Entry 7A3U (X-ray diffraction, 3.00 A resolution); this record covers chains A and H of the 3 polymer chains in the assembly.

[Chain A]
Protein: Envelope protein
Source organism: Zika virus
Notes: EC 3.4.21.91, 3.6.1.15, 3.6.4.13
UniProt: A0A1U9YHM2 (A0A1U9YHM2_ZIKV); residues 1-409 here correspond to UniProt positions 291-699 (UniProt number = residue number + 290)
Amino-acid sequence (414 residues; row label = number of the first residue in the row):
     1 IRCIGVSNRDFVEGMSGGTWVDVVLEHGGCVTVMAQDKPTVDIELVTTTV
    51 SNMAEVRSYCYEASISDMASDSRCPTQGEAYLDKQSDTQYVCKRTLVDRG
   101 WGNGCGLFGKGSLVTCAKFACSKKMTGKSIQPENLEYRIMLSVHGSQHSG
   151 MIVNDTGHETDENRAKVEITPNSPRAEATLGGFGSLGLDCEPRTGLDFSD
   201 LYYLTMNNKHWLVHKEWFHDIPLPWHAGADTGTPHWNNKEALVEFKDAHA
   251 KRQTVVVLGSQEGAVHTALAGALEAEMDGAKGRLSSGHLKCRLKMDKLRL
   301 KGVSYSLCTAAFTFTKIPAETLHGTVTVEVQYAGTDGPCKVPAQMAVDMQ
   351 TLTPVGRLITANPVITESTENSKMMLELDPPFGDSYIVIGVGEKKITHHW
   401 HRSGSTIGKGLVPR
Not modelled in the structure: 155-159, 404-414
Sequence notes: expression tag (410-414)
Cystine bridges: Cys3-Cys30, Cys60-Cys121, Cys74-Cys105, Cys92-Cys116, Cys190-Cys291, Cys308-Cys339

[Chain H]
Protein: EDE1 C10 antibody divalent F(ab')2 fragment
Source organism: Homo sapiens
Notes: antibody fragment or engineered binder
Amino-acid sequence (266 residues; row label = number of the first residue in the row; a row labelled like 82A-82C holds insertion residues (82A, then the next letters in order)):
     1 EVQLVESGAEVKKPGASVKVSCKASGYTFTSYAMHWVRQAPGQRLEWMGW
    51 IN
   52A A
    53 GNGNTKYSQKFQDRVTITRDTSASTAYMEL
82A-82C SSL
    83 RSEDTAIYYCARDKVDDY
100A-100K GDYWFPTLWYF
   101 DYWGQGTLVTVSSASTKGPSVFPLAPSSKSTSGGTAALGCLVKDYFPEPV
   151 TVSWNSGALTSGVHTFPAVLQSSGLYSLSSVVTVPSSSLGTQTYICNVNH
   201 KPSNTKVDKRVEPKSCDKTHTCPPCPPCPPLEDDDDKAGWSHPQFEKGGG
   251 S
Not modelled in the structure: 128-134, 217-251
Cystine bridges: Cys22-Cys92

[How chain A and chain H interact]
Residue-residue contacts - 10 pairs, chain A then chain H:
  Arg2(A) - Asp99(H)  salt bridge
  Glu44(A) - Tyr100(H)  hydrogen bond
  Val46(A) - Tyr100(H)
  Met140(A) - Asp99(H)
  Gly150(A) - Trp100I(H)
  Met151(A) - Trp100I(H)
  Ile152(A) - Trp100I(H)
  Ile152(A) - Asp101(H)
  Asp278(A) - Gly53(H)
  Arg283(A) - Tyr100(H)  hydrogen bond (side chain-backbone)
Also at the interface, not in a pair above, chain A (12 interface residues in all): Thr47, Arg138, Asn154
Also at the interface, not in a pair above, chain H (8 interface residues in all): Asn54, Leu100H, Tyr102

[Overview]
12 residues of chain A and 8 residues of chain H are in contact; the contacts include 2 hydrogen bonds and 1
salt bridge. Polar contacts include Arg2(A)-Asp99(H), Glu44(A)-Tyr100(H) and Arg283(A)-Tyr100(H).
Here chain A is Envelope protein (Zika virus) and chain H is EDE1 C10 antibody divalent F(ab')2 fragment (Homo
sapiens). Entry 7A3U (Crystal structure of Zika virus envelope glycoprotein in complex with the divalent
F(ab')2 fragment of the ...) was determined by X-ray diffraction, deposited together with 7A3N, 7A3O, 7A3P and
7A3Q.
